Entry 8UBE (electron microscopy, 3.05 A resolution); this record covers chains E and I of the 9 polymer chains in the assembly.

[Chain E]
Name: Avd
Organism: Bordetella phage BPP-1
Reference sequence: chimeric construct of Q775D7, Q9FA38: residues 1-124 from Q775D7 (Q775D7_BPBPP) positions 1-124 (same numbers); residues 125-290 from Q9FA38 positions 5-170 (UniProt number = residue number - 120)
Chain sequence (290 residues; row label = number of the first residue in the row):
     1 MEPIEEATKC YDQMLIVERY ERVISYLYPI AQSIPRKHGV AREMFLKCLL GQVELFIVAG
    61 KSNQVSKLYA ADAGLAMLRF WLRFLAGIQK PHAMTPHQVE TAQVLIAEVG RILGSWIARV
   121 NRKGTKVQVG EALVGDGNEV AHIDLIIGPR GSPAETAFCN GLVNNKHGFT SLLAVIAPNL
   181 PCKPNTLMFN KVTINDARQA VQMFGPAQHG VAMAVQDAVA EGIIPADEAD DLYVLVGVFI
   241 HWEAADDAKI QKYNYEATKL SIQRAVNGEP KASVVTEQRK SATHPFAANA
Disordered / not traced: 1-11, 122-290

[Chain I]
Molecule: Diversity-generating retroelement (DGR) RNA Sp
Sequence (140 nucleotides; numbered 1 to 140; the number before each row is that of its first residue):
     1 CAUGGCUCUG CCAACGCUAC GGCUUGGCGG GCUGGCCUUU CCUCAAUAGG UGGUCAGCCG
    61 GUUCUGUCCU GCUUCGGCGA ACACGUUACA CGGUUCGGCA AAACGUCGAU UACUGAAAAU
   121 GGAAAGGCGG GGCCGACUUC
Disordered / not traced: 140

[Interface between chain E and chain I]
Residue-residue contacts - 29 pairs, chain E then chain I:
  Pro-29(E) / G16(I)  sugar contact
  Gln-32(E) / U24(I)  hydrogen bond to the sugar
  Ser-33(E) / G16(I)  hydrogen bond to the base
  Ser-33(E) / C17(I)  sugar contact
  Ser-33(E) / C23(I)  hydrogen bond to the sugar
  Ser-33(E) / U24(I)  sugar contact
  Pro-35(E) / C23(I)  sugar contact
  Pro-35(E) / U24(I)  sugar contact
  Arg-36(E) / C6(I)  salt bridge to the phosphate
  Arg-36(E) / U7(I)  salt bridge to the phosphate
  Arg-36(E) / U24(I)  hydrogen bond to the phosphate
  Arg-36(E) / U25(I)  salt bridge to the phosphate
  Arg-36(E) / G26(I)  salt bridge to the phosphate
  Lys-37(E) / U7(I)  hydrogen bond to the base
  Gly-39(E) / U7(I)  base contact
  Val-40(E) / U7(I)  hydrogen bond to the base
  Arg-42(E) / U24(I)  sugar contact
  Arg-42(E) / U25(I)  salt bridge to the phosphate
  Ala-86(E) / A19(I)  base contact
  Gly-87(E) / A19(I)  base contact
  Lys-90(E) / G21(I)  base contact
  His-92(E) / A19(I)  stacking on the base
  His-92(E) / G21(I)  hydrogen bond to the base
  Met-94(E) / A19(I)  hydrogen bond to the base
  Thr-95(E) / U18(I)  phosphate contact
  Thr-95(E) / A19(I)  base contact
  Pro-96(E) / A19(I)  base contact
  Gln-98(E) / C17(I)  hydrogen bond to the phosphate
  Gln-98(E) / U18(I)  hydrogen bond to the phosphate
Interface residues without a listed pair, chain E (22 interface residues in all): Ile-34, His-38, Ala-41, Leu-85, His-97

[Overview]
22 residues of chain E and 11 residues of chain I are in contact, with 10 hydrogen bonds, 5 salt bridges and 1
aromatic stacking contact. Polar contacts include Ser-33(E)/G16(I), Lys-37(E)/U7(I) and Val-40(E)/U7(I).
Here chain E is Avd (Bordetella phage BPP-1) and chain I is Diversity-generating retroelement (DGR) RNA Sp.
Entry 8UBE (Diversity-generating retroelement (DGR) ribonucleoprotein reverse transcriptase - Resting State
1a) was determined by electron microscopy (same publication as 8UB7, 8UB8, 8UB9, 8UBA, 8UBB, 8UBC, 8UBD and
8UBF).
